Entry 4TS4 (X-ray diffraction, 1.75 A resolution); this record covers chain A.

== Chain A ==
Molecule: 10-formyltetrahydrofolate dehydrogenase
Organism: Danio rerio
Notes: EC 1.5.1.6
UniProtKB: E3NZ06 (E3NZ06_DANRE); residues 1-311 here = UniProt positions 1-311
Sequence (318 residues; each row starts with the number of its first residue):
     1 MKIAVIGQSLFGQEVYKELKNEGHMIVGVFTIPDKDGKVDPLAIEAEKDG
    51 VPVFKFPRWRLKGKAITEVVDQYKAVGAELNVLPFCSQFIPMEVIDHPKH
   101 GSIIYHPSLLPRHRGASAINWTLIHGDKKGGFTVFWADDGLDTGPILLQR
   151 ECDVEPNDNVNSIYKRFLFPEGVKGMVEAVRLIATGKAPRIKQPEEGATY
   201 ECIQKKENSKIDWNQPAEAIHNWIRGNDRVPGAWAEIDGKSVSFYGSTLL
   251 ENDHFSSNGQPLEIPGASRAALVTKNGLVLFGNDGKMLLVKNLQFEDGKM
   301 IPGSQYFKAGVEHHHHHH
Not modelled in the structure: 309-318
Differences from the reference sequence: expression tag (312-318)
Reported in the primary citation:
  - catalytic residues: His106, Ser108, Asp142 (proposed by the authors, not directly observed)
  - mutagenesis - F89A (about 85%), R114A, Y200A: decreased catalytic activity
  - mutagenesis - K205A: unchanged catalytic activity
  - contacts within the chain: His106-Asp142 (hydrogen bond), His106-Ser108 (hydrogen bond), Arg114-Asp142 (hydrogen bond)

== In short ==
The paper reports catalytic residues His106, Ser108 and Asp142; F89A, R114A and Y200A reduce catalytic
activity.
Chain A is 10-formyltetrahydrofolate dehydrogenase (Danio rerio); the structure, Crystal structure of the
hydrolase domain of 10-formyltetrahydrofolate dehydrogenase (wild-type) from zebrafish, was determined by
X-ray diffraction (same publication as 4QPC, 4QPD, 4R8V, 4TT8 and 4TTS).
